Entry 2W0P (X-ray diffraction, 1.90 A resolution); this record covers chains B and C of the 3 polymer chains in the assembly.

== Chain B ==
Name: Filamin-A
Organism: Homo sapiens
Notes: fragment: ig-21, residues 2236-2329
UniProtKB: P21333 (FLNA_HUMAN); residue numbers follow UniProt; this construct covers 2236-2329
Chain sequence (94 residues; numbered 2236 to 2329; the number before each row is that of its first residue):
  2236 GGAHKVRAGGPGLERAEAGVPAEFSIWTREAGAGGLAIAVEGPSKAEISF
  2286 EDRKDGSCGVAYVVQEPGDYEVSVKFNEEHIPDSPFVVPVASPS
UniProt features mapped onto this chain:
  - modified residue (Phosphoserine): Ser2284, Ser2327, Ser2329
From the paper describing this entry:
  - mutagenesis - A2272D/A2274K: decreased binding to Filamin-binding lim protein 1 (chain C)
  - mutagenesis - A2272S/A2274T: unchanged binding to Filamin-binding lim protein 1 (chain C)

== Chain C ==
Name: Filamin-binding lim protein 1
UniProtKB: Q8WUP2 (FBLI1_HUMAN); residues 5-19 here = UniProt positions 5-19
Chain sequence (15 residues; each row starts with the number of its first residue):
     5 PEKRVASSVFITLAP
Disordered / not traced: 5-7, 17-19
UniProt features mapped onto this chain:
  - mutagenesis: Lys7 to Arg8 (Localizes to cell-ECM adhesions; abolishes FLNA and FLNC interactions; failed to decorate actin filaments)
From the paper describing this entry:
  - mutagenesis - S11D, I15E: decreased binding to FLNa-GFP
  - mutagenesis - I15E: abolished binding to FLNa- (1762-2647) (rod 2)
  - mutagenesis - S11D, I15E: abolished localization to actin stress fibers
  - mutagenesis - K7T/R8G: decreased binding to Filamin-A (chain B)
  - mutagenesis - S12E, F14E: unchanged binding to Filamin-A (chain B)
  - mutagenesis - S11D: abolished binding to Filamin-A (chain B)
  - mutagenesis - I15E: abolished binding to FLNa-(1-1761)

== Interface between chain B and chain C ==
Contacting residue pairs (27; chain B residue first):
  Gly2270(B) with Thr16(C)
  Leu2271(B) with Phe14(C); Ile15(C); Thr16(C), hydrogen bond (backbone-backbone)
  Ala2272(B) with Phe14(C); Ile15(C), hydrophobic
  Ile2273(B) with Ser12(C); Val13(C); Phe14(C), hydrogen bond (backbone-backbone)
  Ala2274(B) with Ser12(C); Val13(C), hydrophobic
  Val2275(B) with Ala10(C); Ser11(C); Ser12(C), hydrogen bond (backbone-backbone)
  Glu2276(B) with Ala10(C); Ser11(C), hydrogen bond
  Gly2277(B) with Val9(C); Ala10(C), hydrogen bond (backbone-backbone)
  Pro2278(B) with Arg8(C)
  Ser2279(B) with Ala10(C)
  Lys2280(B) with Ala10(C); Ser12(C)
  Ala2281(B) with Ser12(C), hydrogen bond (backbone-side chain)
  Ile2283(B) with Ser12(C); Phe14(C), hydrophobic
  Phe2285(B) with Phe14(C), hydrophobic; Thr16(C)
From the paper, about this interface:
  - interface residues, chain C: Ser12(C), Phe14(C)
  - hot spots on chain C (mutagenesis) - S11E (50-fold): decreased binding to Filamin-A (chain B)

== In short ==
The interface between chain B and chain C involves 14 residues on one side and 9 on the other; the contacts
include 6 hydrogen bonds. Polar contacts include Glu2276(B)-Ser11(C), Ala2281(B)-Ser12(C) and
Leu2271(B)-Thr16(C). From the paper: S11D and I15E of chain C reduce binding to FLNa-GFP; interface residues
Ser12(C) and Phe14(C); 8 substitutions were tested in all.
Chain B is Filamin-A (Homo sapiens) and chain C is Filamin-binding lim protein 1; the structure, Crystal
structure of the filamin A repeat 21 complexed with the migfilin peptide, was determined by X-ray diffraction.
